PDB entry 4MHJ | X-ray diffraction, 6.98 A resolution (low resolution: residue-level contacts below are approximate; hydrogen-bond / salt-bridge calls are withheld) | chains A and L of the 12 polymer chains in the assembly

Chain A:
Protein: Hemagglutinin HA1 chain
From: Influenza A virus
Notes: fragment: receptor binding domain
UniProtKB: Q9Q0U6 (HEMA_I96A0); the construct lacks a stretch of the UniProt sequence, so the offset changes along the chain: 11-55 = UniProt 17-61; 56-83 = UniProt 63-90; 84-96 = UniProt 92-104; 97-125 = UniProt 106-134; 3 more segments
Sequence (334 residues; row label = number of the first residue in the row; a row labelled like 125A-125B holds insertion residues (125A, then the next letters in order)):
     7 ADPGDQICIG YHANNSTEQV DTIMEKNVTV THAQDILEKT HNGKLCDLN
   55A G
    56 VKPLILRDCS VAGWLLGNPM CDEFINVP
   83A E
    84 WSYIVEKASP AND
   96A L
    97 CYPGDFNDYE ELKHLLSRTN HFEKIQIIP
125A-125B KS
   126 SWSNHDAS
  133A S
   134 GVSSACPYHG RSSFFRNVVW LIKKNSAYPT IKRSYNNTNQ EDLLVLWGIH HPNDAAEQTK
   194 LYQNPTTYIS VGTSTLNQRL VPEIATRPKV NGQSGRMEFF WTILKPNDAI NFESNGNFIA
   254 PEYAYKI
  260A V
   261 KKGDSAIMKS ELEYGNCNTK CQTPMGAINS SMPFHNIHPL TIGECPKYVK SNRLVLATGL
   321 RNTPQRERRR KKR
Disordered / not traced: 7-8, 57, 325-333
Construct notes: expression tag (7-10)
Cystine bridges: Cys52-Cys277, Cys64-Cys76, Cys97-Cys139, Cys281-Cys305
Glycans and other covalent adducts: N-acetylglucosamine (NAG) linked to Asn33, Asn169
Swiss-Prot annotation at these positions:
  - site: Arg333 (Cleavage)
  - glycosylation (N-linked (GlcNAc...) asparagine): Asn20, Asn21, Asn33, Asn169, Asn289

Chain L:
Protein: H5M9 antibody, light chain (kappa)
From: Mus musculus
Notes: fragment: Fab; antibody fragment or engineered binder
Sequence (218 residues; row label = number of the first residue in the row; a row labelled like 27A-27D holds insertion residues (27A, then the next letters in order)):
     1 DIVLTQSPGS LTVSLGQRAT ISCRASE
27A-27D SVDN
    28 FGKSFMHWYQ QKPGQSPKLL IYRASNREFG IPARFNGSGS GTDFALTINP VEADDVATYF
    88 CQQSNEDPRT FGGGTKLEIK RADAAPTVSI FPPSSEQLTS GGASVVCFLN NFYPKDINVK
   148 WKIDGSERQN GVLNSWTDQD SKDSTYSMSS TLTLTKDEYE RHNSYTCEAT HKTSTSPIVK
   208 SFNRNEC
Disordered / not traced: 56, 203, 214
Cystine bridges: Cys23-Cys88, Cys134-Cys194

Interface between chain A and chain L:
Pairs across the interface (16; chain A residue first):
  Asn55(A) - Phe28(L)
  Asn55(A) - Lys30(L)
  Asn55(A) - Phe32(L)
  Gly55A(A) - Phe32(L)
  Gly55A(A) - Arg50(L)
  Val56(A) - Lys30(L)
  Val56(A) - Arg50(L)
  Asn81(A) - Glu55(L)
  Pro83(A) - Tyr49(L)
  Pro83(A) - Glu55(L)
  Glu83A(A) - Tyr49(L)
  Glu83A(A) - Arg50(L)
  Glu83A(A) - Asn53(L)
  His117(A) - Tyr49(L)
  His117(A) - Arg54(L)
  Glu119(A) - Arg54(L)
Interface residues without a listed pair, chain A (9 interface residues in all): Asn278
Interface residues without a listed pair, chain L (9 interface residues in all): Gly57

Overview:
The chain A/chain L interface involves 9 residues from each chain. N-acetylglucosamine is covalently linked to
Asn33(A) and Asn169(A).
Chain A is Hemagglutinin HA1 chain (Influenza A virus) and chain L is H5M9 antibody, light chain (kappa) (Mus
musculus); the structure, Crystal structure of Fab H5M9 in complex with influenza virus hemagglutinin from
A/goose/Guangdong/1/96 (H5N1), was determined by X-ray diffraction (same publication as 4MHH and 4MHI).
